PDB entry 9IJ5 | electron microscopy, 2.80 A resolution | chains A and B of the 3 polymer chains in the assembly

[Chain A]
Protein: Piwi-like protein 2
From: Mus musculus
Notes: EC 3.1.26.-
Reference sequence: Q8CDG1 (PIWL2_MOUSE); numbering as in UniProt (aligned over 1-971)
Chain sequence (971 residues; row label = number of the first residue in the row):
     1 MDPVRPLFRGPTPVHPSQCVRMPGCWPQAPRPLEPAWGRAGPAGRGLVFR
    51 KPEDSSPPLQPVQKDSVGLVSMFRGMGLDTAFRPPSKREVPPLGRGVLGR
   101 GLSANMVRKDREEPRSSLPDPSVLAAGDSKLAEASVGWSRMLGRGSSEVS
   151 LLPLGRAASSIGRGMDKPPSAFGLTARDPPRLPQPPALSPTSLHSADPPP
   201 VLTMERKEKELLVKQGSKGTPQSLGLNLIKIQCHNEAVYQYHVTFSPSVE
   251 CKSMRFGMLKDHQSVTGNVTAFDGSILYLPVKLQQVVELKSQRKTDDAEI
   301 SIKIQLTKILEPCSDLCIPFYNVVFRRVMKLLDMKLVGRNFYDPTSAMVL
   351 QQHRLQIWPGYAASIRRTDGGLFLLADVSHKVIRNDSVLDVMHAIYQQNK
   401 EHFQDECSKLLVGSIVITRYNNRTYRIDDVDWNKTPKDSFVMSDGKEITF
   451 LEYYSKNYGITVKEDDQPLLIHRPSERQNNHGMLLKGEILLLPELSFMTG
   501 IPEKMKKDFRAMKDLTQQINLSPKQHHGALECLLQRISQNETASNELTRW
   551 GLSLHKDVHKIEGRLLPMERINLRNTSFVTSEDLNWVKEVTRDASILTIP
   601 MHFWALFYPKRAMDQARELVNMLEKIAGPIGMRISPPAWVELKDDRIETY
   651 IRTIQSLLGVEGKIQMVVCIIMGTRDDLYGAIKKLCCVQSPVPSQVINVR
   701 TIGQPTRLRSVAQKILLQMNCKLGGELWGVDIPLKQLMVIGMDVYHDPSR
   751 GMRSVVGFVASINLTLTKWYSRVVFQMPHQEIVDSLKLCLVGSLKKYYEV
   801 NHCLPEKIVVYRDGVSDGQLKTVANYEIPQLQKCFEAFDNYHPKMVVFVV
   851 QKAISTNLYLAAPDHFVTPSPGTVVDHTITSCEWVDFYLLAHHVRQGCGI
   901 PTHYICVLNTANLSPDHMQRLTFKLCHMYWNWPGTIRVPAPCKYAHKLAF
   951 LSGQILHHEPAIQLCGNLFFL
Disordered / not traced: 1-208, 477-484
Construct notes: engineered mutation Ala853 (Lys in Q8CDG1)
Swiss-Prot annotation at these positions:
  - active site: Asp743, Glu781, Asp813, His946
  - modified residue: Arg45 (Symmetric dimethylarginine), Arg74 (Omega-N-methylarginine), Arg83 (Omega-N-methylarginine), Arg95 (Omega-N-methylarginine), Arg100 (Omega-N-methylarginine), Arg144 (Symmetric dimethylarginine), Arg156 (Symmetric dimethylarginine), Arg163 (Symmetric dimethylarginine), Arg549 (Symmetric dimethylarginine)
  - mutagenesis: Arg9 (R9K: Abolishes interaction with TDRD1; when associated with K-39; K-45 and K-74), Arg39 (R39K: Abolishes interaction with TDRD1; when associated with K-9; K-45 and K-74), Arg45 (R45K: Abolishes interaction with TDRD1; when associated with K-9; K-39 and K-74), Arg74 (R74K: Abolishes interaction with TDRD1; when associated with K-9; K-39 and K-45), Asp813 (D813A: In DAH mutant; leads to arrest in meiotic prophase due to a failure of transposon piRNA amplification, resulting in the marked reduction of piRNA-bound within PIWIL4)

[Chain B]
Molecule: 26-nt RNA strand
From: Homo sapiens
Sequence (26 nucleotides; each row starts with the number of its first residue):
     1 UUACCAUCAACAUGGAAACUUGGCUC
Modified / non-standard residues: OMC (o2'-methylycytidine-5'-monophosphate) at position 26

[Chain A / chain B interface]
Residue-residue contacts (73; chain A residue first):
  Gln240(A) with A17(B), hydrogen bond to the sugar; A18(B), hydrogen bond to the sugar
  His242(A) with A18(B), hydrogen bond to the sugar; C19(B), sugar contact
  Thr307(A) with A18(B), phosphate contact; C19(B), phosphate contact
  Lys308(A) with A17(B), hydrogen bond to the phosphate; A18(B), salt bridge to the phosphate
  Leu316(A) with A17(B), sugar contact
  Val378(A) with C8(B), phosphate contact
  Ser379(A) with C8(B), phosphate contact
  His380(A) with C8(B), hydrogen bond to the phosphate; A9(B), phosphate contact
  Lys381(A) with A9(B), salt bridge to the phosphate; A10(B), salt bridge to the phosphate
  Val382(A) with C8(B), phosphate contact; A9(B), hydrogen bond to the phosphate
  Ile415(A) with A10(B), sugar contact; C11(B), phosphate contact
  Thr424(A) with C11(B), phosphate contact
  Arg426(A) with C11(B), phosphate contact; A12(B), salt bridge to the phosphate
  Thr499(A) with A9(B), hydrogen bond to the phosphate; A10(B), hydrogen bond to the phosphate
  Gly500(A) with A9(B), sugar contact
  Ile501(A) with C8(B), sugar contact
  Ile519(A) with U7(B), sugar contact
  Arg675(A) with U1(B), hydrogen bond to the base
  Asp676(A) with U1(B), base contact
  Tyr679(A) with U1(B), stacking on the base
  Lys683(A) with U1(B), salt bridge to the phosphate
  Gln695(A) with U1(B), hydrogen bond to the phosphate
  Val696(A) with U1(B), phosphate contact; U2(B), sugar contact
  Asn698(A) with U1(B), hydrogen bond to the phosphate; U2(B), hydrogen bond to the phosphate
  Thr701(A) with U2(B), hydrogen bond to the phosphate
  Val711(A) with U2(B), base contact
  Lys714(A) with U2(B), base contact
  Ile715(A) with U2(B), sugar contact
  Gln718(A) with U1(B), hydrogen bond to the phosphate; U2(B), hydrogen bond to the phosphate; A3(B), hydrogen bond to the phosphate
  Lys722(A) with U1(B), salt bridge to the phosphate
  Ser816(A) with G14(B), sugar contact
  Gly818(A) with G14(B), sugar contact; G15(B), sugar contact
  Gln819(A) with G14(B), sugar contact
  Ile854(A) with U7(B), phosphate contact
  Asn857(A) with U7(B), hydrogen bond to the phosphate
  His892(A) with C5(B), hydrogen bond to the phosphate; A6(B), salt bridge to the phosphate
  Val894(A) with C5(B), sugar contact; A6(B), phosphate contact
  Gln896(A) with A6(B), hydrogen bond to the sugar
  Gly897(A) with A6(B), sugar contact
  Cys898(A) with A6(B), sugar contact; U7(B), phosphate contact
  Ile900(A) with A6(B), hydrogen bond to the phosphate; U7(B), phosphate contact
  Tyr929(A) with C4(B), hydrogen bond to the phosphate
  Asn931(A) with A3(B), hydrogen bond to the phosphate; C4(B), phosphate contact
  Trp932(A) with A3(B), sugar contact; C4(B), sugar contact
  Ile936(A) with C4(B), phosphate contact; C5(B), phosphate contact
  Arg937(A) with C5(B), salt bridge to the phosphate; A6(B), salt bridge to the phosphate
  Lys943(A) with C4(B), phosphate contact; C5(B), salt bridge to the phosphate
  Leu971(A) with U1(B), phosphate contact; A3(B), phosphate contact
Also at the interface, not in a pair above, chain A (58 interface residues in all): Tyr425, Asn520, Ile671, Thr674, Ser694, Ile697, His893, Gly899, Lys947, Phe970
Also at the interface, not in a pair above, chain B (18 interface residues in all): A16

[Summary]
Chain A and chain B form an interface of 58 and 18 residues respectively; the contacts include 22 hydrogen
bonds, 10 salt bridges and 1 aromatic stacking contact. Polar contacts include Arg675(A)-U1(B),
Gln240(A)-A17(B) and Gln240(A)-A18(B).
Chain A is Piwi-like protein 2 (Mus musculus) and chain B is a 26-nt RNA strand (Homo sapiens); the structure,
Cryo-EM Structure of MILI(K853A)-piRNA-target, was determined by electron microscopy together with 9IIY, 9IIZ,
9IJ0, 9IJ1, 9IJ2, 9IJ3 and 9IJ4 from the same study.
